PDB entry 9CA3 | X-ray diffraction, 1.89 A resolution | chains B and C of the 4 polymer chains in the assembly

== Chain B (and C) ==
Name: Tryptophan 2,3-dioxygenase
Organism: Streptomyces sp. B9173
Notes: chain C of this document is another copy of the same molecule, construct and numbering; everything in this record applies to it too
UniProt: X2D878 (X2D878_9ACTN); residues 1-284 here = UniProt positions 1-284
Sequence (286 residues; each row starts with the number of its first residue; numbers below 1 keep their minus sign (Gly-1 is residue -1)):
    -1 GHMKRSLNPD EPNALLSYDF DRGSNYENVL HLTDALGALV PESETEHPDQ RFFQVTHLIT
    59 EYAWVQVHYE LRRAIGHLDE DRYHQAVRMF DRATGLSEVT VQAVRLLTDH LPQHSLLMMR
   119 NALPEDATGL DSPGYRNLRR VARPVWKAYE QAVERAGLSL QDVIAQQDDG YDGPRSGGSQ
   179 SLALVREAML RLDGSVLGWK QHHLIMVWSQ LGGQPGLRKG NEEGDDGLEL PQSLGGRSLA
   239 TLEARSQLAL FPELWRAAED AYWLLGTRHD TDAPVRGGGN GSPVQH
Not modelled in the structure: -1 to 1, 216-227, 274-284 (chain C: -1 to 1, 217-227, 273-284)
Differences from the reference sequence: expression tag (-1 to 0); engineered mutation Ser280 (Cys in X2D878)
Metal / ion sites: heme Fe near His201 (its only coordinating residue here)
Small-molecule neighbours:
  - (betaS)-beta-methyl-L-tryptophan (78U), molecule 1: Tyr24, Val27, Leu28
  - (betaS)-beta-methyl-L-tryptophan (78U), molecule 2: Phe51, His55, Leu114, Arg118, Leu121, Ala125, Thr126, Gly127, Leu209, Ser231, Leu232
  - cyanide ion (CYN): Thr126, Gly127, His201
  - heme (HEM): Phe51, Thr54, His55, Thr58, Trp62, Val102, Leu105, Leu109, Leu114, Thr126, Gly127, Leu128, Ser130, Tyr133, Trp197, Lys198, His201, Met204, Val205, Gln208, Leu209, Ser231, Gly233, Arg235, Leu237, Thr239, Leu240, Arg243
Reported in the primary citation:
  - binding site for heme: Thr58, Trp197, Met204, Ser231, Arg235, Arg243
  - binding site for (betaS)-beta-methyl-L-tryptophan: Tyr24, Val27, Leu28, Phe51, His55, Leu114, Arg118, Leu121, Ala125, Leu232
  - binding site for cyanide ion: Gly127
  - mutagenesis - H55A/C280S (92.6 +/- 6.4 uM), H55F/C280S (98.6 +/- 9.5 uM), R118A/C280S (53.6 +/- 2.3 uM), R118K/C280S (23.7 +/- 1.1 uM): decreased binding to (betaS)-beta-methyl-L-tryptophan
  - mutagenesis - H55A/C280S: increased catalytic activity on (betaS)-beta-methyl-L-tryptophan
  - mutagenesis - C280S: decreased catalytic activity on (betaS)-beta-methyl-L-tryptophan

== Chain B / chain C interface ==
Pairs across the interface (126; chain B residue first):
  His45(B) with Asp166(C), salt bridge
  Glu96(B) with Arg103(C), salt bridge
  Arg103(B) with Glu96(C), salt bridge
  Asp107(B) with Arg189(C), hydrogen bond (backbone-side chain)
  Pro110(B) with Gln165(C)
  Gln111(B) with Ile162(C); Ala256(C), hydrogen bond (side chain-backbone); Ala259(C)
  His112(B) with Ile162(C); Ala163(C); Asp166(C), salt bridge; Leu263(C)
  Ser113(B) with Asp166(C), hydrogen bond
  Leu115(B) with Ala259(C); Tyr260(C)
  Met116(B) with Asp166(C)
  Arg118(B) with Tyr260(C); Arg266(C), hydrogen bond (backbone-side chain)
  Asn119(B) with Leu263(C), hydrogen bond (side chain-backbone); Gly264(C); Thr265(C), hydrogen bond (side chain-backbone); Arg266(C)
  Ala120(B) with Arg266(C)
  Leu121(B) with Arg266(C), hydrogen bond (backbone-side chain)
  Glu123(B) with Arg266(C); Thr269(C); Asp270(C); Ala271(C), hydrogen bond (side chain-backbone)
  Asp124(B) with Pro272(C)
  Ile162(B) with Gln111(C); His112(C)
  Ala163(B) with His112(C)
  Gln165(B) with His108(C); Pro110(C)
  Asp166(B) with His45(C), salt bridge; His112(C), salt bridge; Ser113(C), hydrogen bond; Met116(C)
  Arg189(B) with Asp107(C), hydrogen bond (side chain-backbone)
  Leu195(B) with Ile203(C); Gln212(C)
  Gly196(B) with Ile203(C)
  Gln199(B) with Gln199(C)
  His200(B) with His200(C), hydrogen bond
  Ile203(B) with Leu195(C), hydrophobic; Gly196(C); Trp253(C)
  Trp206(B) with Trp253(C), hydrophobic; Ala256(C)
  Ser207(B) with Trp253(C); Ala256(C)
  Leu209(B) with Tyr260(C)
  Gly210(B) with Glu257(C)
  Gly211(B) with Glu257(C), hydrogen bond (backbone-side chain)
  Gln212(B) with Gln245(C), hydrogen bond (side chain-backbone); Trp253(C)
  Pro213(B) with Gln245(C)
  Gly214(B) with Gln245(C)
  Leu215(B) with Pro250(C); Trp253(C); Arg254(C), hydrogen bond (backbone-side chain)
  Leu228(B) with Trp261(C); His267(C)
  Pro229(B) with Tyr260(C), hydrophobic; Trp261(C)
  Gln230(B) with Tyr260(C), hydrogen bond (backbone-side chain); His267(C), hydrogen bond; Asp268(C), hydrogen bond
  Leu232(B) with Arg266(C); Asp270(C)
  Gly233(B) with Ala271(C); Pro272(C)
  Gly234(B) with Asp270(C)
  Arg235(B) with Pro272(C)
  Glu241(B) with Gln245(C), hydrogen bond
  Gln245(B) with Gln212(C), hydrogen bond (backbone-side chain); Pro213(C); Gly214(C); Glu241(C), hydrogen bond
  Pro250(B) with Leu215(C)
  Trp253(B) with Ile203(C); Trp206(C), hydrophobic; Ser207(C); Gln212(C); Leu215(C)
  Arg254(B) with Leu215(C)
  Ala256(B) with Gln111(C), hydrogen bond (backbone-side chain); Trp206(C); Ser207(C)
  Glu257(B) with Gly210(C); Gly211(C), hydrogen bond (side chain-backbone); Arg216(C), salt bridge; Pro229(C)
  Ala259(B) with Gln111(C); Leu115(C)
  Tyr260(B) with Leu115(C); Arg118(C); Leu209(C); Pro229(C), hydrophobic; Gln230(C), hydrogen bond (side chain-backbone)
  Trp261(B) with Leu228(C); Pro229(C)
  Leu263(B) with His112(C); Asn119(C), hydrogen bond (backbone-side chain)
  Gly264(B) with Asn119(C)
  Thr265(B) with Asn119(C), hydrogen bond (backbone-side chain)
  Arg266(B) with Arg118(C), hydrogen bond (side chain-backbone); Asn119(C); Ala120(C); Leu121(C), hydrogen bond (side chain-backbone); Pro122(C); Glu123(C); Leu232(C)
  His267(B) with Leu228(C); Gln230(C)
  Asp268(B) with Gln230(C), hydrogen bond (backbone-side chain)
  Asp270(B) with Glu123(C); Leu232(C); Gly234(C)
  Ala271(B) with Glu123(C), hydrogen bond (backbone-side chain); Asp124(C); Gly233(C)
  Pro272(B) with Asp124(C); Gly233(C); Arg235(C)
  Val273(B) with Asp124(C), hydrogen bond (backbone-side chain)
Also at the interface, not in a pair above, chain B (73 interface residues in all): His108, Leu109, Pro122, Gly168, Tyr169, Leu188, Gly192, Ser193, Ser231, Ala247, Thr269
Also at the interface, not in a pair above, chain C (73 interface residues in all): Leu109, Gly168, Tyr169, Leu188, Gly192, Ser193, Ser231, Leu246

== In short ==
The chain B/chain C interface involves 73 residues from each chain, with 30 hydrogen bonds and 7 salt bridges.
Among the polar pairs are His45(B)-Asp166(C), Glu96(B)-Arg103(C) and His112(B)-Asp166(C). The paper reports a
binding site for (betaS)-beta-methyl-L-tryptophan at Tyr24(B), Val27(B) and Leu28(B) among others; H55A/C280S,
H55F/C280S and R118A/C280S of chain B, among others, reduce binding to (betaS)-beta-methyl-L-tryptophan; 5
substitutions were tested in all.
Chain B and chain C are both Tryptophan 2,3-dioxygenase (Streptomyces sp. B9173); the structure, Crystal
structure of MarE C280S in complex with cyanide bound heme and its native substrate, beta-methyl-L-tryptophan,
was determined by X-ray diffraction, deposited together with 8VYY.
